Entry 8F5F (X-ray diffraction, 3.15 A resolution); this record covers chain A.

Chain A:
Molecule: [3-methyl-2-oxobutanoate dehydrogenase [lipoamide]] kinase, mitochondrial
From: Homo sapiens
Notes: EC 2.7.11.4
Reference sequence: O14874 (BCKD_HUMAN); residues 1-382 here correspond to UniProt positions 31-412 (UniProt number = residue number + 30)
Sequence (388 residues; each row starts with the number of its first residue):
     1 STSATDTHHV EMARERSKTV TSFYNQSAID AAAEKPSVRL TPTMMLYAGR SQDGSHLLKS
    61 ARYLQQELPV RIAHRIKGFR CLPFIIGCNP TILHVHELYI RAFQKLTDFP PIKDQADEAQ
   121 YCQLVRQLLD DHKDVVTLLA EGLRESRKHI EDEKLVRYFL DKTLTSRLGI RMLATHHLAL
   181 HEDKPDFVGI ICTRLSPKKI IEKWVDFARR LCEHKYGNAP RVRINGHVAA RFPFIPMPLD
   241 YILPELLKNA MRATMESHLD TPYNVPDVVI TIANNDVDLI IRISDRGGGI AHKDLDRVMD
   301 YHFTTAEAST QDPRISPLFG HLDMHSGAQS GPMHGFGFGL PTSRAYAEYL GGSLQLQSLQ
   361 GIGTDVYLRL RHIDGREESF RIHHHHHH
Disordered / not traced: 1-23, 307-331, 375-388
Differences from the reference sequence: expression tag (383-388)
Bound ions: Mg2+: N249 (together with ADP)
Residues lining bound ligands:
  - ADP (adenosine-5'-diphosphate): N249, A250, R252, A253, D285, G289, I290, V298, F303, T304, T305, M333, H334, G335, F336, G337, F338, G339, L340, P341, T364
  - inhibitors (XGG; (2P)-2-[(4P)-4-{6-[(1-ethylcyclopropyl)methoxy]pyridin-3-yl}-1,3-thiazol-2-yl]benzoic acid): L68, I72, A102, V125, L128, L129, H132, K133, V136, L164, R167, I170, R171, Y241, Y346

Overview:
Chain A binds ADP and inhibitors.
Chain A is [3-methyl-2-oxobutanoate dehydrogenase [lipoamide]] kinase, mitochondrial (Homo sapiens); the
structure, human branched chain ketoacid dehydrogenase kinase in complex with inhibitors, was determined by
X-ray diffraction, deposited together with 8F5J and 8F5S.
